PDB entry 4A8A | electron microscopy, 14.20 A resolution (very low resolution: no residue pairs are listed; an interface is given only as per-side residue counts) | chains F and K of the 13 polymer chains in the assembly

[Chain F (and K)]
Molecule: Periplasmic ph-dependent serine endoprotease degq
Source organism: Escherichia coli
Notes: EC 3.4.21.107; chain K of this document is another copy of the same molecule, construct and numbering; everything in this record applies to it too
UniProt: P39099 (DEGQ_ECOLI); residues 1-428 here correspond to UniProt positions 28-455 (UniProt number = residue number + 27)
Amino-acid sequence (436 residues; each row starts with the number of its first residue):
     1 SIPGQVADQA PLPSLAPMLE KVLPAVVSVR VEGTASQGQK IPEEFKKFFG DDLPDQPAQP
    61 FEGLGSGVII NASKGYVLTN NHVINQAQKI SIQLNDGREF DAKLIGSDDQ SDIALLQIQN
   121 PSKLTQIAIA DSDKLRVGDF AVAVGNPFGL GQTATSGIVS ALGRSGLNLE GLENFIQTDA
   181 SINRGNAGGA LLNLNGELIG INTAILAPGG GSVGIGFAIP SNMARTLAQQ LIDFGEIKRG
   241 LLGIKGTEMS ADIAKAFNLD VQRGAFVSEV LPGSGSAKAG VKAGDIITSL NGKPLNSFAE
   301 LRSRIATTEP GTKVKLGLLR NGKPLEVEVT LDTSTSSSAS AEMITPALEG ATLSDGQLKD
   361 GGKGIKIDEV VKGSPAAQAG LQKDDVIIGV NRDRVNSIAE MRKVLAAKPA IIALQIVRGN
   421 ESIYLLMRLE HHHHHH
Disordered / not traced: 1-10, 35-57, 330-339, 429-436
Sequence notes: engineered mutation Ala-187 (Ser214 in P39099); expression tag (429-436)
UniProt features mapped onto this chain:
  - active site (Charge relay system): His-82, Asp-112
  - binding site (substrate): Glu-32, His-82, Asp-112, Gly-185, Thr-203 to Ala-207, Leu-242 to Gly-246
Reported in the primary citation:
  - mutagenesis - S187A: abolished catalytic activity (citing earlier work)

[Chain F / chain K interface]
At this resolution (14 A) residue pairs are not listed: 10 residues of chain F and 10 of chain K lie at the interface.

[Summary]
The chain F/chain K interface involves 10 residues from each chain. From UniProt: active-site residues
His-82(F) and Asp-112(F) and 14 substrate-binding residues on chain F. The paper reports that S187A of chain F
abolishes catalytic activity.
Both chains are Periplasmic ph-dependent serine endoprotease degq (Escherichia coli). Entry 4A8A (Asymmetric
cryo-EM reconstruction of E. coli DegQ 12-mer in complex with lysozyme) was determined by electron microscopy
(same publication as 4A8B, 4A8C, 4A8D and 4A9G).
